PDB entry 3QLY | X-ray diffraction, 2.52 A resolution | chain A

== Chain A ==
Molecule: Strain CBS138 chromosome J complete sequence
Source organism: Candida glabrata
UniProt: Q6FPH0 (Q6FPH0_CANGA); residue numbers follow UniProt; this construct covers 1-217
Sequence (227 residues; each row starts with the number of its first residue):
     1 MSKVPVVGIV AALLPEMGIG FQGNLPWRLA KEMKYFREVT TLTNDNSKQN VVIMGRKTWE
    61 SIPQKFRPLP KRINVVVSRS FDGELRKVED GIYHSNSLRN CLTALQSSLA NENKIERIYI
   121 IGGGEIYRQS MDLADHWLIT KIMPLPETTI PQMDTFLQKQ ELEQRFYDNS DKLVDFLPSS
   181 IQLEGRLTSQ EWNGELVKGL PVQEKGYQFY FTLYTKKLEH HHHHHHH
Not modelled in the structure: 1-2
Sequence notes: expression tag (218-227)
Ligand contacts:
  - 55V (6-methyl-5-[3-methyl-3-(3,4,5-trimethoxyphenyl)but-1-yn-1-yl]pyrimidine-2,4-diamine): Ile9, Val10, Ala11, Leu25, Glu32, Met33, Phe36, Thr58, Ser61, Ile62, Pro63, Phe66, Leu69, Ile121, Tyr127, Thr140
  - NADPH (NDP; NADPH dihydro-nicotinamide-adenine-dinucleotide phosphate): Ile9, Val10, Ala11, Ile19, Gly20, Phe21, Gly23, Asn24, Leu25, Trp27, Gly55, Arg56, Lys57, Thr58, Val77, Ser78, Arg79, Ser80, Ser95, Asn96, Ser97, Leu98, Ile121, Gly122, Gly123, Gly124, Glu125, Ile126, Tyr127, Gln129, Thr155

== Overview ==
Chain A binds NADPH and compound 55V.
Chain A is Strain CBS138 chromosome J complete sequence (Candida glabrata); the structure, Candida glabrata
dihydrofolate reductase complexed with NADPH and
6-methyl-5-[3-methyl-3-(3,4,5-trimethoxyphenyl)but-1-yn-1-yl]pyrimidine-2,4-diamine (UCP115A), was determined
by X-ray diffraction, deposited together with 3QLR, 3QLS, 3QLW, 3QLX and 3QLZ.
